PDB entry 6PCR | electron microscopy, 2.50 A resolution | chains I and M of the 7 polymer chains in the assembly

# Chain I
Molecule: 23S ribosomal RNA
Source organism: Escherichia coli
Sequence (2904 nucleotides; row label = number of the first residue in the row):
     1 GGUUAAGCGA CUAAGCGUAC ACGGUGGAUG CCCUGGCAGU CAGAGGCGAU GAAGGACGUG
    61 CUAAUCUGCG AUAAGCGUCG GUAAGGUGAU AUGAACCGUU AUAACCGGCG AUUUCCGAAU
   121 GGGGAAACCC AGUGUGUUUC GACACACUAU CAUUAACUGA AUCCAUAGGU UAAUGAGGCG
   181 AACCGGGGGA ACUGAAACAU CUAAGUACCC CGAGGAAAAG AAAUCAACCG AGAUUCCCCC
   241 AGUAGCGGCG AGCGAACGGG GAGCAGCCCA GAGCCUGAAU CAGUGUGUGU GUUAGUGGAA
   301 GCGUCUGGAA AGGCGCGCGA UACAGGGUGA CAGCCCCGUA CACAAAAAUG CACAUGCUGU
   361 GAGCUCGAUG AGUAGGGCGG GACACGUGGU AUCCUGUCUG AAUAUGGGGG GACCAUCCUC
   421 CAAGGCUAAA UACUCCUGAC UGACCGAUAG UGAACCAGUA CCGUGAGGGA AAGGCGAAAA
   481 GAACCCCGGC GAGGGGAGUG AAAAAGAACC UGAAACCGUG UACGUACAAG CAGUGGGAGC
   541 ACGCUUAGGC GUGUGACUGC GUACCUUUUG UAUAAUGGGU CAGCGACUUA UAUUCUGUAG
   601 CAAGGUUAAC CGAAUAGGGG AGCCGAAGGG AAACCGAGUC UUAACUGGGC GUUAAGUUGC
   661 AGGGUAUAGA CCCGAAACCC GGUGAUCUAG CCAUGGGCAG GUUGAAGGUU GGGUAACACU
   721 AACUGGAGGA CCGAACCGAC UAAUGUUGAA AAAUUAGCGG AUGACUUGUG GCUGGGGGUG
   781 AAAGGCCAAU CAAACCGGGA GAUAGCUGGU UCUCCCCGAA AGCUAUUUAG GUAGCGCCUC
   841 GUGAAUUCAU CUCCGGGGGU AGAGCACUGU UUCGGCAAGG GGGUCAUCCC GACUUACCAA
   901 CCCGAUGCAA ACUGCGAAUA CCGGAGAAUG UUAUCACGGG AGACACACGG CGGGUGCUAA
   961 CGUCCGUCGU GAAGAGGGAA ACAACCCAGA CCGCCAGCUA AGGUCCCAAA GUCAUGGUUA
  1021 AGUGGGAAAC GAUGUGGGAA GGCCCAGACA GCCAGGAUGU UGGCUUAGAA GCAGCCAUCA
  1081 UUUAAAGAAA GCGUAAUAGC UCACUGGUCG AGUCGGCCUG CGCGGAAGAU GUAACGGGGC
  1141 UAAACCAUGC ACCGAAGCUG CGGCAGCGAC GCUUAUGCGU UGUUGGGUAG GGGAGCGUUC
  1201 UGUAAGCCUG CGAAGGUGUG CUGUGAGGCA UGCUGGAGGU AUCAGAAGUG CGAAUGCUGA
  1261 CAUAAGUAAC GAUAAAGCGG GUGAAAAGCC CGCUCGCCGG AAGACCAAGG GUUCCUGUCC
  1321 AACGUUAAUC GGGGCAGGGU GAGUCGACCC CUAAGGCGAG GCCGAAAGGC GUAGUCGAUG
  1381 GGAAACAGGU UAAUAUUCCU GUACUUGGUG UUACUGCGAA GGGGGGACGG AGAAGGCUAU
  1441 GUUGGCCGGG CGACGGUUGU CCCGGUUUAA GCGUGUAGGC UGGUUUUCCA GGCAAAUCCG
  1501 GAAAAUCAAG GCUGAGGCGU GAUGACGAGG CACUACGGUG CUGAAGCAAC AAAUGCCCUG
  1561 CUUCCAGGAA AAGCCUCUAA GCAUCAGGUA ACAUCAAAUC GUACCCCAAA CCGACACAGG
  1621 UGGUCAGGUA GAGAAUACCA AGGCGCUUGA GAGAACUCGG GUGAAGGAAC UAGGCAAAAU
  1681 GGUGCCGUAA CUUCGGGAGA AGGCACGCUG AUAUGUAGGU GAGGUCCCUC GCGGAUGGAG
  1741 CUGAAAUCAG UCGAAGAUAC CAGCUGGCUG CAACUGUUUA UUAAAAACAC AGCACUGUGC
  1801 AAACACGAAA GUGGACGUAU ACGGUGUGAC GCCUGCCCGG UGCCGGAAGG UUAAUUGAUG
  1861 GGGUUAGCGC AAGCGAAGCU CUUGAUCGAA GCCCCGGUAA ACGGCGGCCG UAACXAUAAC
  1921 GGUCCUAAGG UAGCGAAAUU CCUUGUCGGG UAAGUUCCGA CXUGCACGAA UGGCGUAAUG
  1981 AUGGCCAGGC UGUCUCCACC CGAGACUCAG UGAAAUUGAA CUCGCUGUGA AGAUGCAGUG
  2041 UACCCGCGGC AAGACGGAAA GACCCCGUXA ACCUUUACUA UAGCUUGACA CUGAACAUUG
  2101 AGCCUUGAUG UGUAGGAUAG GUGGGAGGCU UUGAAGUGUG GACGCCAGUC UGCAUGGAGC
  2161 CGACCUUGAA AUACCACCCU UUAAUGUUUG AUGUUCUAAC GUUGACCCGU AAUCCGGGUU
  2221 GCGGACAGUG UCUGGUGGGU AGUUUGACUG GGGCGGUCUC CUCCUAAAGA GUAACGGAGG
  2281 AGCACGAAGG UUGGCUAAUC CUGGUCGGAC AUCAGGAGGU UAGUGCAAUG GCAUAAGCCA
  2341 GCUUGACUGC GAGCGUGACG GCGCGAGCAG GUGCGAAAGC AGGUCAUAGU GAUCCGGUGG
  2401 UUCUGAAUGG AAGGGCCAUC GCUCAACGGA UAAAAGGUAC UCCGGGGAUA ACAGGCUGAU
  2461 ACCGCCCAAG AGUUCAUAUC GACGGCGGUG UUUGGCACCU CGAUGUCGGC UCAUCACAUC
  2521 CUGGGGCUGA AGUAGGUCCC AAGGGUAUGG CUGUUCGCCA UUUAAAGUGG UACGCGAGCU
  2581 GGGUUUAGAA CGUCGUGAGA CAGUUCGGUC CCUAUCUGCC GUGGGCGCUG GAGAACUGAG
  2641 GGGGGCUGCU CCUAGUACGA GAGGACCGGA GUGGACGCAU CACUGGUGUU CGGGUUGUCA
  2701 UGCCAAUGGC ACUGCCCGGU AGCUAAAUGC GGAAGAGAUA AGUGCUGAAA GCAUCUAAGC
  2761 ACGAAACUUG CCCCGAGAUG AGUUCUCCCU GACCCUUUAA GGGUCCUGAA GGAACGUUGA
  2821 AGACGACGAC GUUGAUAGGC CGGGUGUGUA AGCGCAGCGA UGCGUUGAGC UAACCGGUAC
  2881 UAAUGAACCG UGAGGCUUAA CCUU
Disordered / not traced: 886-891, 2030
Modified positions: 1MG (1N-methylguanosine-5'-monophosphate) at position 745, PSU (pseudouridine-5'-monophosphate) at position 746, 5MU (5-methyluridine 5'-monophosphate) at position 747, PSU (pseudouridine-5'-monophosphate) at position 955, 6MZ (N6-methyladenosine-5'-monophosphate) at position 1618, 2MG (2N-methylguanosine-5'-monophosphate) at position 1835, PSU (pseudouridine-5'-monophosphate) at position 1911, 3TD ((1S)-1,4-anhydro-1-(3-methyl-2,4-dioxo-1,2,3,4-tetrahydropyrimidin-5-yl)-5-O-phosphono-D-ribitol) at position 1915, PSU (pseudouridine-5'-monophosphate) at position 1917, 5MU (5-methyluridine 5'-monophosphate) at position 1939, 5MC (5-methylcytidine-5'-monophosphate) at position 1962, G7M (N7-methyl-guanosine-5'-monophosphate) at position 2069, OMG (o2'-methylguanosine-5'-monophosphate) at position 2251, 2MG (2N-methylguanosine-5'-monophosphate) at position 2445, PSU (pseudouridine-5'-monophosphate) at position 2457, OMC (o2'-methylycytidine-5'-monophosphate) at position 2498, 2MA (2-methyladenosine-5'-monophosphate) at position 2503, PSU (pseudouridine-5'-monophosphate) at position 2504, OMU (o2'-methyluridine 5'-monophosphate) at position 2552, PSU (pseudouridine-5'-monophosphate) at position 2580, PSU (pseudouridine-5'-monophosphate) at position 2605
Glycans and other covalent adducts: covalent link PSU_1911-A1918
Small-molecule neighbours: O8P ((2R)-2-[(3S,4R,5E,10E,12E,14S,26aR)-14-hydroxy-4,12-dimethyl-1,7,16,22-tetraoxo-4,7,8,9,14,15,16,17,24,25,26,26a-dodecahydro-1H,3H,22H-21,18-(azeno)pyrrolo[2,1-c][1,8,4,19]dioxadiazacyclotetracosin-3-yl]propyl (2-bromopyridin-4-yl)carbamate): G2061, A2062, C2063, C2064, OMG_2251, A2450, A2451, C2452, 2MA_2503, PSU_2504, G2505, U2585, A2602

# Chain M
Name: 50S ribosomal protein L4
Source organism: Escherichia coli
UniProtKB: D7Z9F6 (D7Z9F6_ECOLX); residue numbers follow UniProt; this construct covers 1-201
Amino-acid sequence (201 residues; numbered 1 to 201; the number before each row is that of its first residue):
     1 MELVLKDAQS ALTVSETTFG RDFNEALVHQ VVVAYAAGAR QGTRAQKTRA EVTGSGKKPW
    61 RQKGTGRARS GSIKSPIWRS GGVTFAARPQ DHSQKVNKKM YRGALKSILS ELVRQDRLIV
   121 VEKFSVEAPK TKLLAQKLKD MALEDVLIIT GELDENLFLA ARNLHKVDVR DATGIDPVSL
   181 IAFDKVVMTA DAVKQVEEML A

# How chain I and chain M interact
Contacting residue pairs (145; chain I residue first):
  C37(I) - Ala45(M)  hydrogen bond to the sugar
  A38(I) - Gln41(M)  base contact
  A38(I) - Thr43(M)  base contact
  A38(I) - Arg44(M)  sugar contact
  A38(I) - Ala45(M)  sugar contact
  A38(I) - Pro89(M)  sugar contact
  G39(I) - Thr43(M)  sugar contact
  G319(I) - Lys132(M)  phosphate contact
  A320(I) - Lys130(M)  phosphate contact
  A320(I) - Thr131(M)  hydrogen bond to the base
  A320(I) - Asn163(M)  hydrogen bond to the base
  U321(I) - Pro129(M)  phosphate contact
  U321(I) - Lys130(M)  salt bridge to the phosphate
  U321(I) - Thr131(M)  hydrogen bond to the phosphate
  U321(I) - Leu159(M)  sugar contact
  U321(I) - Arg162(M)  hydrogen bond to the phosphate
  A322(I) - Arg162(M)  salt bridge to the phosphate
  A322(I) - Asn163(M)  phosphate contact
  C323(I) - Asn163(M)  hydrogen bond to the base
  A340(I) - Arg162(M)  hydrogen bond to the sugar
  U441(I) - Gln41(M)  hydrogen bond to the sugar
  G442(I) - Gln41(M)  hydrogen bond to the sugar
  G442(I) - Thr43(M)  hydrogen bond to the base
  A443(I) - Ala36(M)  base contact
  A443(I) - Arg40(M)  base contact
  A443(I) - Gln41(M)  hydrogen bond to the phosphate
  C444(I) - Arg40(M)  salt bridge to the phosphate
  C444(I) - Thr43(M)  sugar contact
  C444(I) - Arg44(M)  salt bridge to the phosphate
  U448(I) - Arg79(M)  hydrogen bond to the sugar
  A449(I) - Arg79(M)  phosphate contact
  A449(I) - Ser80(M)  hydrogen bond to the phosphate
  G450(I) - Val83(M)  phosphate contact
  U451(I) - Lys47(M)  salt bridge to the phosphate
  G452(I) - Lys47(M)  phosphate contact
  G452(I) - Val52(M)  phosphate contact
  G452(I) - Thr53(M)  hydrogen bond to the phosphate
  G458(I) - Thr53(M)  base contact
  G468(I) - Ser55(M)  hydrogen bond to the phosphate
  G469(I) - Gly54(M)  phosphate contact
  G469(I) - Ser55(M)  hydrogen bond to the phosphate
  A471(I) - Arg79(M)  salt bridge to the phosphate
  A472(I) - Arg79(M)  salt bridge to the phosphate
  G585(I) - Thr84(M)  phosphate contact
  A586(I) - Thr84(M)  hydrogen bond to the phosphate
  A586(I) - Phe85(M)  phosphate contact
  C587(I) - Phe85(M)  sugar contact
  U588(I) - Phe85(M)  base contact
  U589(I) - Gln90(M)  phosphate contact
  A590(I) - Gln90(M)  phosphate contact
  A599(I) - Asn24(M)  hydrogen bond to the phosphate
  A599(I) - Met100(M)  base contact
  G600(I) - Asn24(M)  hydrogen bond to the phosphate
  G600(I) - Asn97(M)  base contact
  G600(I) - Met100(M)  sugar contact
  C601(I) - Lys99(M)  hydrogen bond to the sugar
  G605(I) - Lys99(M)  salt bridge to the phosphate
  U606(I) - Lys95(M)  hydrogen bond to the sugar
  U606(I) - Lys99(M)  salt bridge to the phosphate
  U607(I) - Lys95(M)  phosphate contact
  U607(I) - Val96(M)  phosphate contact
  U607(I) - Asn97(M)  phosphate contact
  U607(I) - Lys98(M)  phosphate contact
  U615(I) - Ala34(M)  base contact
  U615(I) - Tyr35(M)  stacking on the base
  U615(I) - Gly38(M)  base contact
  U615(I) - Ala39(M)  base contact
  A616(I) - Tyr101(M)  phosphate contact
  A616(I) - Thr173(M)  hydrogen bond to the base
  G617(I) - Arg102(M)  salt bridge to the phosphate
  G618(I) - Arg102(M)  salt bridge to the phosphate
  G619(I) - Lys98(M)  hydrogen bond to the base
  G620(I) - Lys98(M)  base contact
  U658(I) - Lys95(M)  hydrogen bond to the sugar
  U658(I) - Asn97(M)  hydrogen bond to the base
  G659(I) - Gln30(M)  hydrogen bond to the base
  G659(I) - Lys95(M)  salt bridge to the phosphate
  G659(I) - Asn97(M)  sugar contact
  C660(I) - Gln30(M)  hydrogen bond to the sugar
  C660(I) - Gln94(M)  phosphate contact
  C660(I) - Lys95(M)  phosphate contact
  C671(I) - Phe85(M)  sugar contact
  C672(I) - Pro76(M)  phosphate contact
  C672(I) - Thr84(M)  sugar contact
  C672(I) - Phe85(M)  phosphate contact
  C673(I) - Arg49(M)  salt bridge to the phosphate
  C673(I) - Ser75(M)  hydrogen bond to the phosphate
  C673(I) - Pro76(M)  phosphate contact
  C673(I) - Ile77(M)  sugar contact
  G674(I) - Arg49(M)  salt bridge to the phosphate
  G674(I) - Lys58(M)  phosphate contact
  G674(I) - Gln62(M)  hydrogen bond to the sugar
  G674(I) - Arg69(M)  sugar contact
  G674(I) - Ser70(M)  phosphate contact
  G674(I) - Gly71(M)  hydrogen bond to the phosphate
  G674(I) - Ser72(M)  hydrogen bond to the phosphate
  G674(I) - Ser75(M)  phosphate contact
  A675(I) - Lys58(M)  salt bridge to the phosphate
  A675(I) - Gln62(M)  hydrogen bond to the sugar
  A675(I) - Ser70(M)  phosphate contact
  A675(I) - Gly71(M)  phosphate contact
  A676(I) - Lys58(M)  phosphate contact
  C796(I) - Lys57(M)  salt bridge to the phosphate
  G797(I) - Ser55(M)  hydrogen bond to the phosphate
  G797(I) - Lys57(M)  phosphate contact
  G798(I) - Gly54(M)  phosphate contact
  G798(I) - Ser55(M)  phosphate contact
  G798(I) - Gly56(M)  hydrogen bond to the phosphate
  G801(I) - Thr48(M)  base contact
  G801(I) - Arg49(M)  hydrogen bond to the sugar
  G801(I) - Ala50(M)  phosphate contact
  U807(I) - Arg69(M)  hydrogen bond to the base
  A1205(I) - His165(M)  salt bridge to the phosphate
  A1244(I) - His29(M)  hydrogen bond to the sugar
  G1245(I) - His29(M)  phosphate contact
  A1246(I) - Arg40(M)  hydrogen bond to the sugar
  G1248(I) - Arg44(M)  salt bridge to the phosphate
  G1248(I) - Gln46(M)  hydrogen bond to the base
  G1248(I) - Val83(M)  base contact
  A1254(I) - Ile77(M)  base contact
  U1255(I) - Gly66(M)  base contact
  U1255(I) - Arg67(M)  hydrogen bond to the base
  U1255(I) - Ala68(M)  base contact
  G1256(I) - Ala68(M)  phosphate contact
  G1256(I) - Ile77(M)  hydrogen bond to the base
  C1257(I) - Arg67(M)  salt bridge to the phosphate
  C1257(I) - Ile77(M)  sugar contact
  C1257(I) - Trp78(M)  sugar contact
  C1257(I) - Arg79(M)  hydrogen bond to the sugar
  U1258(I) - Arg67(M)  salt bridge to the phosphate
  U1258(I) - Arg79(M)  sugar contact
  A2059(I) - Gly64(M)  sugar contact
  A2059(I) - Gly66(M)  phosphate contact
  A2060(I) - Lys63(M)  hydrogen bond to the sugar
  A2060(I) - Gly64(M)  hydrogen bond to the phosphate
  A2060(I) - Thr65(M)  phosphate contact
  A2060(I) - Gly66(M)  phosphate contact
  A2060(I) - Arg69(M)  base contact
  G2061(I) - Lys63(M)  salt bridge to the phosphate
  C2443(I) - Gln62(M)  phosphate contact
  C2443(I) - Lys63(M)  phosphate contact
  G2444(I) - Gln62(M)  phosphate contact
  G2444(I) - Lys63(M)  salt bridge to the phosphate
  G2444(I) - Arg69(M)  hydrogen bond to the phosphate
  2MG_2445(I) - Arg69(M)  salt bridge to the phosphate
Other interface residues (no listed pair), chain I (73 interface residues in all): C584, A661
Other interface residues (no listed pair), chain M (75 interface residues in all): Ala26, Leu27, Val33, Ala37, Gly42, Ile73, Gly81, Ala135, Leu164, Met199

# Overview
73 residues of chain I face 75 of chain M across their interface; the contacts include 45 hydrogen bonds, 23
salt bridges and 1 aromatic stacking contact. Polar pairs include A320(I)-Thr131(M), A320(I)-Asn163(M) and
C323(I)-Asn163(M). Bound to chain I: compound O8P.
Here chain I is 23S ribosomal RNA and chain M is 50S ribosomal protein L4, both from Escherichia coli. Entry
6PCR (E. coli 50S ribosome bound to compound 40o) was determined by electron microscopy, deposited together
with 6PC5, 6PC6, 6PC7, 6PC8, 6PCH, 6PCQ and 3 further entries.
